Entry 6DWE (X-ray diffraction, 2.69 A resolution); this record covers chains B and D of the 4 polymer chains in the assembly.

[Chain B (and D)]
Name: Tryptophan synthase beta chain
Source organism: Mycobacterium tuberculosis (strain ATCC 25618 / H37Rv)
Notes: EC 4.2.1.20; chain D of this document is another copy of the same molecule, construct and numbering; everything in this record applies to it too
UniProtKB: P9WFX9 (TRPB_MYCTU); residues 1-410 here correspond to UniProt positions 13-422 (UniProt number = residue number + 12)
Chain sequence (410 residues; numbered 1 to 410; the number before each row is that of its first residue):
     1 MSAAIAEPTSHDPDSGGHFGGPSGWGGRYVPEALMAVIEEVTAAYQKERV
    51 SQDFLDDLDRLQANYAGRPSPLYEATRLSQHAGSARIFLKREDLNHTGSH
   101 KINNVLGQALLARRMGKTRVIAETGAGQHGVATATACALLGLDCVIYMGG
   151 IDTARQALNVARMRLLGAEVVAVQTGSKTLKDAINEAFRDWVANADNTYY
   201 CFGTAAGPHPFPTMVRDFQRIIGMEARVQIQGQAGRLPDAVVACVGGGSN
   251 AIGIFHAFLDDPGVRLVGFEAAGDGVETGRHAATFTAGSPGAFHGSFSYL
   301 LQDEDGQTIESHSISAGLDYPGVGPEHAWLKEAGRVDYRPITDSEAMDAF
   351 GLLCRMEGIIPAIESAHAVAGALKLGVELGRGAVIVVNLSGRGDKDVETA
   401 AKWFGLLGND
Not modelled in the structure: 1-4, 409-410 (chain D: 1-8, 408-410)
Metal / ion sites: Cs+ site 1: Gly67, Pro69 (shared with Gly67(D), Pro69(D) of chain D); Cs+ site 2: Gly246, Ala282, Thr284, Tyr320, Gly322; Cs+ site 3: Trp403 (shared with 2 residues of chain H)
Residues lining bound ligands:
  - HDJ ((2R,3S,4R)-3-(2',6'-difluoro-4'-methyl[1,1'-biphenyl]-4-yl)-4-(fluoromethyl)azetidine-2-carbonitrile): Tyr29, Val30, Pro31, Leu34, Ile184, Asn185, Phe188, Trp191, Tyr200, Phe202, Gly207, Pro208, Phe211, Phe293, His294, Gly295
  - P1T (2-[({3-hydroxy-2-methyl-5-[(phosphonooxy)methyl]pyridin-4-yl}methyl)amino]acrylic acid): Ser99, His100, Lys101, Glu123, Thr124, Gly125, Ala126, Gly127, Gln128, His129, Leu180, Gly203, Thr204, Cys244, Val245, Gly246, Gly247, Gly248, Ser249, Asn250, Ala251, Gly317, Leu318, Ala362, Glu364, Ser365, Ser390, Gly391, Lys395

[Chain B / chain D interface]
Residue-residue contacts (80):
  Ala63(B) - Pro71(D)
  Asn64(B) - Pro71(D)
  Asn64(B) - Leu72(D)
  Asn64(B) - Tyr73(D)
  Asn64(B) - Gln233(D)
  Tyr65(B) - Tyr73(D)
  Tyr65(B) - Arg91(D)  hydrogen bond (backbone-side chain)
  Tyr65(B) - Leu94(D)
  Tyr65(B) - Glu357(D)  hydrogen bond (side chain-backbone)
  Tyr65(B) - Gly358(D)  hydrogen bond (side chain-backbone)
  Ala66(B) - Leu94(D)
  Gly67(B) - Pro71(D)
  Gly67(B) - Leu94(D)
  Pro71(B) - Ala63(D)
  Pro71(B) - Asn64(D)
  Leu72(B) - Asn64(D)
  Tyr73(B) - Asn64(D)
  Tyr73(B) - Tyr65(D)
  Tyr73(B) - Leu139(D)
  Arg77(B) - Ala138(D)
  Arg77(B) - Leu139(D)  hydrogen bond (side chain-backbone)
  Arg91(B) - Tyr65(D)  hydrogen bond (side chain-backbone)
  Arg91(B) - His96(D)  hydrogen bond
  Leu94(B) - Tyr65(D)
  Leu94(B) - Leu94(D)
  Leu94(B) - His96(D)
  His96(B) - Arg91(D)  hydrogen bond
  His96(B) - Leu94(D)
  His96(B) - Gly358(D)  hydrogen bond (side chain-backbone)
  His96(B) - Ile359(D)
  Thr135(B) - Gly358(D)  hydrogen bond (side chain-backbone)
  Ala138(B) - Arg77(D)  hydrogen bond (backbone-side chain)
  Ala138(B) - Cys354(D)
  Ala138(B) - Arg355(D)
  Ala138(B) - Met356(D)
  Leu139(B) - Tyr73(D)
  Leu139(B) - Arg77(D)  hydrogen bond (backbone-side chain)
  Leu139(B) - Met356(D)
  Leu139(B) - Glu357(D)
  Gly141(B) - Arg77(D)
  Leu158(B) - Asp394(D)
  Ala161(B) - Val397(D)  hydrophobic
  Arg162(B) - Ile360(D)
  Arg162(B) - Asp394(D)  salt bridge
  Arg162(B) - Val397(D)
  Arg164(B) - Leu406(D)  hydrogen bond (side chain-backbone)
  Arg164(B) - Leu407(D)
  Leu165(B) - Cys354(D)
  Leu165(B) - Val397(D)  hydrophobic
  Leu165(B) - Leu406(D)  hydrophobic
  Leu166(B) - Cys354(D)
  Leu166(B) - Gly358(D)
  Leu166(B) - Ile360(D)  hydrophobic
  Gln233(B) - Asn64(D)
  Cys354(B) - Ala138(D)
  Cys354(B) - Leu165(D)
  Cys354(B) - Leu166(D)
  Arg355(B) - Ala138(D)
  Met356(B) - Ala138(D)
  Met356(B) - Leu139(D)
  Glu357(B) - Tyr65(D)  hydrogen bond (backbone-side chain)
  Glu357(B) - Leu139(D)
  Gly358(B) - Tyr65(D)  hydrogen bond (backbone-side chain)
  Gly358(B) - His96(D)  hydrogen bond (backbone-side chain)
  Gly358(B) - Thr135(D)
  Gly358(B) - Ala138(D)
  Gly358(B) - Leu166(D)
  Ile360(B) - Arg162(D)
  Ile360(B) - Leu166(D)  hydrophobic
  Arg392(B) - Arg392(D)
  Arg392(B) - Asp394(D)  salt bridge
  Asp394(B) - Leu158(D)
  Asp394(B) - Arg162(D)  salt bridge
  Asp394(B) - Arg392(D)  salt bridge
  Asp394(B) - Asp394(D)
  Val397(B) - Leu158(D)  hydrophobic
  Val397(B) - Ala161(D)  hydrophobic
  Val397(B) - Arg162(D)
  Leu406(B) - Arg164(D)
  Leu406(B) - Leu165(D)  hydrophobic
Interface residues without a listed pair, chain B (38 interface residues in all): Phe350, Ile359, Ala400, Ala401, Phe404
Interface residues without a listed pair, chain D (41 interface residues in all): Leu61, Ala66, Gly67, Asn95, Gly141, Phe350, Ala400, Ala401, Phe404

[In short]
38 residues of chain B and 41 residues of chain D are in contact, with 15 hydrogen bonds and 4 salt bridges.
Among the polar pairs are Arg162(B)-Asp394(D), Arg392(B)-Asp394(D) and Tyr65(B)-Arg91(D). Ligands of chain B:
compound P1T and compound HDJ.
Chain B and chain D are both Tryptophan synthase beta chain (Mycobacterium tuberculosis (strain ATCC 25618 /
H37Rv)); the structure, Crystal structure of tryptophan synthase from M. tuberculosis - aminoacrylate- and
BRD0059-bound form, was determined by X-ray diffraction.
